PDB entry 1KMF | solution NMR | chains A and B

[Chain A]
Molecule: Insulin
UniProt: P01308 (INS_HUMAN); residues 1-21 here correspond to UniProt positions 87-107 (UniProt number = residue number + 86)
Sequence (21 residues; numbered 1 to 21; the number before each row is that of its first residue):
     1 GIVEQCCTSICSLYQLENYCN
Sequence notes: engineered mutation Ile2 (Ile88 in P01308)
Modified residues: Ile2 (iso-isoleucine; IIL)
Cystine bridges: Cys6-Cys11

[Chain B]
Molecule: Insulin
UniProt: P01308 (INS_HUMAN); residues 1-30 here correspond to UniProt positions 25-54 (UniProt number = residue number + 24)
Sequence (30 residues; each row starts with the number of its first residue):
     1 FVNQHLCGSDLVEALYLVCGERGFFYTKPT
Sequence notes: engineered mutation Asp10 (His34 in P01308), Lys28 (Pro52 in P01308), Pro29 (Lys53 in P01308)

[Interface between chain A and chain B]
Inter-chain disulfides: Cys7(A)-Cys7(B), Cys20(A)-Cys19(B)
Residue-residue contacts - 34 pairs, chain A then chain B:
  Gly1(A) with Pro29(B)
  Ile2(A) with Leu11(B); Thr27(B)
  Val3(A) with Leu11(B); Tyr26(B); Thr27(B)
  Glu4(A) with Pro29(B)
  Cys6(A) with His5(B); Leu6(B); Leu11(B)
  Cys7(A) with His5(B); Leu6(B); Cys7(B), disulfide
  Thr8(A) with His5(B)
  Ser9(A) with His5(B)
  Ile10(A) with Asn3(B); Gln4(B); His5(B)
  Leu13(A) with Phe1(B)
  Leu16(A) with Leu11(B); Ala14(B); Leu15(B); Val18(B)
  Glu17(A) with Val18(B)
  Tyr19(A) with Leu15(B); Phe24(B)
  Cys20(A) with Cys19(B), disulfide; Gly23(B); Phe24(B); Phe25(B)
  Asn21(A) with Arg22(B); Gly23(B); Phe24(B); Phe25(B)
Other interface residues (no listed pair), chain B (19 interface residues in all): Thr30

[Summary]
Chain A and chain B form an interface of 15 and 19 residues respectively; the contacts include 2 disulfide
bonds.
Here chain A is Insulin and chain B is Insulin. Entry 1KMF (NMR structure of human insulin mutant
ile-A2-allo-ile, his-B10-asp, pro-B28-lys, lys-B29-pro, 15 structures) was determined by solution NMR.
